Entry 8GIS (X-ray diffraction, 2.46 A resolution); this record covers chains A and I of the 6 polymer chains in the assembly.

[Chain A]
Name: Cyclic GMP-AMP synthase
Organism: Mus musculus
Notes: EC 2.7.7.86; fragment: catalytic domain, residues 147-507
UniProtKB: Q8C6L5 (CGAS_MOUSE); residues 147-507 here = UniProt positions 147-507
Chain sequence (364 residues; numbered 144 to 507; the number before each row is that of its first residue):
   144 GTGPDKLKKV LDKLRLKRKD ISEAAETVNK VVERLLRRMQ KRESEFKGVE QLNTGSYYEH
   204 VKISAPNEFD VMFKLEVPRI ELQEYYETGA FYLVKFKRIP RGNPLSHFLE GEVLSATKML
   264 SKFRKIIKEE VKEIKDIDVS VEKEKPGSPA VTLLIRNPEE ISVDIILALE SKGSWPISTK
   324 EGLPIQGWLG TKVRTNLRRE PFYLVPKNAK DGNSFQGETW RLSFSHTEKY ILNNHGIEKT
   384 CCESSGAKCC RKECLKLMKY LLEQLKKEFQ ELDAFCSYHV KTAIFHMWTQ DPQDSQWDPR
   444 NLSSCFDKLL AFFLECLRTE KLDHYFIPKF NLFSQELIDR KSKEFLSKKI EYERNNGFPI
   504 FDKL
Unresolved in the structure: 144-147, 243-245, 507
Sequence notes: expression tag (144-146)
Ion coordination: Mn2+ site 1: Glu211, Asp213, Asp307 (together with ATP); Mn2+ site 2: Glu211, Asp213 (together with ATP); Zn2+: His378, Cys384, Cys385, Cys392
Residues lining bound ligands: ATP (adenosine-5'-triphosphate): Gly198, Ser199, Glu202, Lys205, Glu211, Asp213, Arg364, Ser368, Glu371, Lys402, Ser420, Tyr421, Lys424, His467
UniProt features mapped onto this chain:
  - region: Lys372 to Lys395 (DNA-binding)
  - motif: Leu154 to Leu159 (Nuclear export signal), Asp281 to Ser291 (Nuclear localization signal)
  - binding site (GTP): Thr197, Asp307, Arg364 to Glu371
  - binding site (ATP): Ser199, Glu371, Lys402, Ser420 to Lys424
  - binding site (Mg(2+)): Glu211, Asp213, Asp307
  - binding site (2',3'-cGAMP): Asp213, Gly290, Asp307, Lys350, Arg364 to Ser366
  - binding site (Zn(2+)): His378, Cys384, Cys385, Cys392
  - site: Arg241 (Arginine-anchor), Asp307, Ile308 (Cleavage)
  - modified residue: Lys156 (N6-lactoyllysine), Glu176 (PolyADP-ribosyl glutamic acid), Ser199 (Phosphoserine), Tyr201 (Phosphotyrosine), Glu272 (5-glutamyl polyglutamate), Ser291 (Phosphoserine), Glu302 (5-glutamyl glutamate), Lys372 (N6-acetyllysine), Lys382 (N6-acetyllysine), Lys402 (N6-acetyllysine), Ser420 (Phosphoserine), Lys491 (N6-methyllysine)
  - lipidation (S-palmitoyl cysteine): Cys392, Cys393, Cys459
  - cross-link (Glycyl lysine isopeptide (Lys-Gly)): Lys217 (interchain with G-Cter in SUMO), Lys271 (interchain with G-Cter in ubiquitin), Lys335 (interchain with G-Cter in SUMO), Lys372 (interchain with G-Cter in SUMO), Lys382 (interchain with G-Cter in SUMO), Lys399 (interchain with G-Cter in ubiquitin), Lys402 (interchain with G-Cter in ubiquitin), Lys409 (interchain with G-Cter in ubiquitin), Lys410 (interchain with G-Cter in ubiquitin), Lys464 (interchain with G-Cter in SUMO)
  - mutagenesis: Lys156 (K156Q: Mimics lactylation; knockin mice show higher mortality following HSV-1 infection), Asn172 (N172K: Induces alteration of the DNA-binding surface and leads to decreased synthesis of cyclic GMP-AMP (cGAMP); when associated with L-180), Glu176 (E176A: Abolished poly-ADP-ribosylation by PARP1, stimulating interferon production in knockin mice), Arg180 (R180L: Induces alteration of the DNA-binding surface and leads to decreased synthesis of cyclic GMP-AMP (cGAMP); when associated with K-182), Gly198 (G198A: Abolishes stimulation of interferon production; when associated with A-199), Ser199 (S199A: Abolishes stimulation of interferon production; when associated with A-199), Tyr201 (Y201E: Phosphomimetic mutant; reduced translocation to the nucleus following treatment with etoposide), Glu211 to Asp213 (Abolished nucleotidyltransferase activity. Does not affect nuclear localization and tethering to chromatin), Glu211 (E211A: Abolishes ability to promote type-I interferon production), Asp213 (D213A: Abolishes ability to promote type-I interferon production), Lys217 (K217R: Reduced sumoylation), Arg222 (R222E: Impaired tethering to chromatin, leading to constitutive activation in the absence of DNA), 31 further mutagenesis entries in UniProt
From the paper describing this entry:
  - mutagenesis - E211Q/D213N: abolished catalytic activity
  - specificity-determining residues: His467 (proposed by the authors, not directly observed)
  - mutagenesis - R364A (33-fold), H467A: decreased catalytic activity on ATP/GTP
  - mutagenesis - H467A (2-fold): increased catalytic activity on GTP/GTP
  - specificity-determining residues: Ile309, Arg364
  - mutagenesis - R364A (10-fold): decreased catalytic activity on GTP/GTP
  - mutagenesis - R364A (4-fold): increased catalytic activity on ATP/ATP

[Chain I]
Molecule: Palindromic DNA18
Sequence (18 nucleotides; each row starts with the number of its first residue):
     1 ATCTGTACAT GTACAGAT

[How chain A and chain I interact]
Pairs across the interface (5):
  Thr334(A) - DA9(I)  phosphate contact
  Lys335(A) - DA9(I)  phosphate contact
  Lys335(A) - DT10(I)  salt bridge to the phosphate
  Thr338(A) - DC8(I)  hydrogen bond to the phosphate
  Thr338(A) - DA9(I)  phosphate contact
Other interface residues (no listed pair), chain A (6 interface residues in all): Lys323, Arg341, Arg342
Other interface residues (no listed pair), chain I (4 interface residues in all): DA7

[In short]
6 residues of chain A face 4 of chain I across their interface, with 1 hydrogen bond and 1 salt bridge. Among
the polar pairs are Thr338(A)-DC8(I) and Lys335(A)-DT10(I). Ligands of chain A: ATP. From the paper: R364A and
H467A of chain A reduce catalytic activity on ATP/GTP; specificity determinants His467(A), Ile309(A) and
Arg364(A).
Here chain A is Cyclic GMP-AMP synthase (Mus musculus) and chain I is Palindromic DNA18. Entry 8GIS (Structure
of Ternary Complex of mouse cGAS with dsDNA and Bound ATP: with 10mM Mg2+ and ...) was determined by X-ray
diffraction, deposited together with 7UUX, 7UXW, 7UYQ, 7UYZ, 7UZR, 7V0W and 14 further entries.
